PDB entry 6NIX | X-ray diffraction, 2.10 A resolution | chains B and C of the 3 polymer chains in the assembly

Chain B:
Name: HLA class II histocompatibility antigen, DRB1-4 beta chain
From: Homo sapiens
UniProtKB: P13760 (2B14_HUMAN); residues 1-190 here correspond to UniProt positions 30-219 (UniProt number = residue number + 29)
Amino-acid sequence (200 residues; numbered -1 to 198; the number before each row is that of its first residue; numbers below 1 keep their minus sign (Gly-1 is residue -1)):
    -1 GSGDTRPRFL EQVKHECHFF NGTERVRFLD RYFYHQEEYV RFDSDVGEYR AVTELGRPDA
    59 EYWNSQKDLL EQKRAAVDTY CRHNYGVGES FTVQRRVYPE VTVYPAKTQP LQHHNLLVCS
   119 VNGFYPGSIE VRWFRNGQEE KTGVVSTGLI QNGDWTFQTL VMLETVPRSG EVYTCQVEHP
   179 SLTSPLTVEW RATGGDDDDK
Disordered / not traced: -1 to 1, 191-198
Cystine bridges: Cys15-Cys79, Cys117-Cys173
Covalently attached groups: N-acetylglucosamine (NAG) linked to Asn19
Differences from the reference sequence: expression tag (-1 to 0, 191-198)
Residues lining bound ligands: B3P (2-[3-(2-hydroxy-1,1-dihydroxymethyl-ethylamino)-propylamino]-2-hydroxymethyl-propane-1,3-diol): Ile127, Glu128, Val129, Arg130, Ser144, Gly146, Leu147, Thr157, Val159

Chain C:
Name: Type II Collagen
Amino-acid sequence (15 residues; row label = number of the first residue in the row; numbers below 1 keep their minus sign (Gly-1 is residue -1)):
    -1 GIAGFKGEQG PKGEP
Disordered / not traced: -1 to 0

Interface between chain B and chain C:
Pairs across the interface (27):
  His13(B) - Glu6(C)
  His13(B) - Gln7(C)
  Tyr30(B) - Gly8(C)
  Tyr30(B) - Pro9(C)
  Tyr47(B) - Pro9(C)
  Pro56(B) - Glu12(C)
  Asp57(B) - Gly11(C)
  Asp57(B) - Glu12(C)  hydrogen bond (side chain-backbone)
  Tyr60(B) - Lys10(C)
  Tyr60(B) - Gly11(C)
  Tyr60(B) - Glu12(C)
  Trp61(B) - Pro9(C)
  Trp61(B) - Lys10(C)  hydrogen bond (side chain-backbone)
  Trp61(B) - Gly11(C)
  Leu67(B) - Pro9(C)  hydrophobic
  Lys71(B) - Glu6(C)  salt bridge
  Lys71(B) - Gln7(C)  hydrogen bond (side chain-backbone)
  Thr77(B) - Lys4(C)
  Tyr78(B) - Lys4(C)
  Tyr78(B) - Glu6(C)
  His81(B) - Gly2(C)  hydrogen bond (side chain-backbone)
  His81(B) - Lys4(C)
  Asn82(B) - Phe3(C)
  Asn82(B) - Lys4(C)  hydrogen bond (side chain-backbone)
  Val85(B) - Gly2(C)
  Val85(B) - Phe3(C)  hydrophobic
  Gly86(B) - Phe3(C)
Other interface residues (no listed pair), chain B (19 interface residues in all): Phe26, Asp28, Ala74, Phe89
Other interface residues (no listed pair), chain C (13 interface residues in all): Ala1, Gly5, Pro13

Overview:
Chain B and chain C form an interface of 19 and 13 residues respectively, with 5 hydrogen bonds and 1 salt
bridge. Among the polar pairs are Lys71(B)-Glu6(C), Asp57(B)-Glu12(C) and Trp61(B)-Lys10(C). Ligands of chain
B: compound B3P. Covalently linked N-acetylglucosamine: at Asn19(B).
Chain B is HLA class II histocompatibility antigen, DRB1-4 beta chain (Homo sapiens) and chain C is Type II
Collagen; the structure, Crystal structure of Immune Receptor, was determined by X-ray diffraction.
